PDB entry 6MZU | electron microscopy, 3.40 A resolution | chains A and IA of the 42 polymer chains in the assembly

== Chain A ==
Molecule: Microcompartments protein
Source organism: Haliangium ochraceum (strain DSM 14365 / JCM 11303 / SMP-2)
Reference sequence: D0LID6 (D0LID6_HALO1); residue numbers follow UniProt; this construct covers 1-212
Amino-acid sequence (212 residues; numbered 1 to 212; the number before each row is that of its first residue):
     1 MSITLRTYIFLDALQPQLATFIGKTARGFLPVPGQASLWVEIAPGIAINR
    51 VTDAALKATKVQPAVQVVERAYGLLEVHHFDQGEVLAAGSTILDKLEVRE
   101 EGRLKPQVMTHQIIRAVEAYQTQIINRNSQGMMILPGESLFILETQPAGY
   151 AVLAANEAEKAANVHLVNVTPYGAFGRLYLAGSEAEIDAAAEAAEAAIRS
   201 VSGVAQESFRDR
Unresolved in the structure: 1-3, 206-212

== Chain IA ==
Molecule: Microcompartments protein
Source organism: Haliangium ochraceum (strain DSM 14365 / JCM 11303 / SMP-2)
Reference sequence: D0LID5 (D0LID5_HALO1); numbering as in UniProt (aligned over 1-99)
Amino-acid sequence (99 residues; row label = number of the first residue in the row):
     1 MADALGMIEVRGFVGMVEAADAMVKAAKVELIGYEKTGGGYVTAVVRGDV
    51 AAVKAATEAGQRAAERVGEVVAVHVIPRPHVNVDAALPLGRTPGMDKSA
Unresolved in the structure: 1, 94-99
Swiss-Prot annotation at these positions:
  - mutagenesis: Lys28 (K28A: Forms larger hexamer patches, increases hexamer stacking), Arg78 (R78A: Forms smaller hexamer patches)

== Interface between chain A and chain IA ==
Residue-residue contacts (6):
  Glu159(A) - Arg78(IA)  hydrogen bond (backbone-side chain)
  Ala161(A) - Pro77(IA)
  Ala162(A) - Arg78(IA)  hydrogen bond (backbone-side chain)
  Asn163(A) - Arg78(IA)
  Ala185(A) - Ala51(IA)  hydrophobic
  Glu186(A) - Val50(IA)
Other interface residues (no listed pair), chain A (7 interface residues in all): Ala189

== Summary ==
The interface between chain A and chain IA involves 7 residues on one side and 4 on the other, with 2 hydrogen
bonds. Polar contacts include Glu159(A)-Arg78(IA) and Ala162(A)-Arg78(IA). From UniProt: 2 mutagenesis sites
on chain IA.
Chain A is Microcompartments protein and chain IA is Microcompartments protein, both from Haliangium ochraceum
(strain DSM 14365 / JCM 11303 / SMP-2); the structure, Cryo-EM structure of the HO BMC shell: BMC-TD focused
structure, closed state, was determined by electron microscopy (same publication as 6MZV, 6MZX, 6MZY, 6N06,
6N07, 6N09, 6N0F and 6N0G).
